Entry 7U1N (X-ray diffraction, 2.40 A resolution); this record covers chain A.

== Chain A ==
Protein: Long form D7 salivary protein
Organism: Anopheles darlingi
UniProtKB: B6DDQ8 (B6DDQ8_ANODA); residues 1-297 here correspond to UniProt positions 21-317 (UniProt number = residue number + 20)
Sequence (297 residues; each row starts with the number of its first residue):
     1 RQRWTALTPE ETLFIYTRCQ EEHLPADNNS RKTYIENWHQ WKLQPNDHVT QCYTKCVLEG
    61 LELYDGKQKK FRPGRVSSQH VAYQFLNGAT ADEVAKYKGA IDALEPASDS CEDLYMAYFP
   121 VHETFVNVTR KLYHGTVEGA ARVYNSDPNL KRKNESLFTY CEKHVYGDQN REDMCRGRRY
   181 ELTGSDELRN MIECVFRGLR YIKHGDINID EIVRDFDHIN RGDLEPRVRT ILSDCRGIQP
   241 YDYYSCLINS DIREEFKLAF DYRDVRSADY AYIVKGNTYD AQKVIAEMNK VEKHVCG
Unresolved in the structure: 1-2
Disulfides: Cys19-Cys56, Cys52-Cys111, Cys161-Cys194, Cys175-Cys296, Cys235-Cys246
Ligand contacts:
  - 2-ethoxyethanol (ETX): Asn220, Arg221, Gly222, Asp223
  - 2-(2-methoxyethoxy)ethanol (PG0): Tyr16, Gln20, Trp38, His39, Trp41, Leu43, Tyr53, Val57, His122
UniProt features mapped onto this chain:
  - binding site (thromboxane A2): Trp38, Tyr53
  - binding site (serotonin): Glu162, Tyr244, Asp261, Asp264, Met288

== Overview ==
Ligands of chain A: 2-ethoxyethanol and 2-(2-methoxyethoxy)ethanol. From UniProt: thromboxane A2-binding
residues Trp38 and Tyr53 and 5 serotonin-binding residues.
Chain A is Long form D7 salivary protein (Anopheles darlingi); the structure, Crystal structure of the
Anopheles darlingi AD-118 long form D7 salivary protein, was determined by X-ray diffraction, deposited
together with 7TX8, 7TVC and 7TVY.
